Entry 6JR0 (X-ray diffraction, 2.50 A resolution); this record covers chains F and J of the 10 polymer chains in the assembly.

[Chain F]
Protein: Histone H4
Organism: Homo sapiens
UniProtKB: P62805 (H4_HUMAN); residues 0-102 here correspond to UniProt positions 1-103 (UniProt number = residue number + 1)
Amino-acid sequence (106 residues; each row starts with the number of its first residue; numbers below 1 keep their minus sign (Gly-3 is residue -3)):
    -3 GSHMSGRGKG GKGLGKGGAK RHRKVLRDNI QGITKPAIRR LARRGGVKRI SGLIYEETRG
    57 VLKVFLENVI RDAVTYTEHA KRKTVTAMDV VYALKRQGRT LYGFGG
Unresolved in the structure: -3 to 16, 102
Construct notes: expression tag (-3 to -1)
Curated features (UniProtKB/Swiss-Prot):
  - DNA-binding region: Lys16 to Lys20
  - modified residue: Ser1 (N-acetylserine), Arg3 (Asymmetric dimethylarginine), Lys5 (N6-(2-hydroxyisobutyryl)lysine), Lys8 (N6-(2-hydroxyisobutyryl)lysine), Lys12 (N6-(2-hydroxyisobutyryl)lysine), Lys16 (N6-(2-hydroxyisobutyryl)lysine), Lys20 (N6,N6,N6-trimethyllysine), Lys31 (N6-(2-hydroxyisobutyryl)lysine), Lys44 (N6-(2-hydroxyisobutyryl)lysine), Ser47 (Phosphoserine), Tyr51 (Phosphotyrosine), Lys59 (N6-(2-hydroxyisobutyryl)lysine), Lys77 (N6-(2-hydroxyisobutyryl)lysine), Lys79 (N6-(2-hydroxyisobutyryl)lysine), Thr80 (Phosphothreonine), Tyr88 (Phosphotyrosine), Lys91 (N6-(2-hydroxyisobutyryl)lysine)
  - cross-link (Glycyl lysine isopeptide (Lys-Gly)): Lys12 (interchain with G-Cter in SUMO2), Lys20 (interchain with G-Cter in SUMO2), Lys31 (interchain with G-Cter in SUMO2), Lys59 (interchain with G-Cter in SUMO2), Lys79 (interchain with G-Cter in SUMO2), Lys91 (interchain with G-Cter in SUMO2)

[Chain J]
Molecule: 146-nt DNA strand
Organism: Homo sapiens
Sequence (146 nucleotides; row label = number of the first residue in the row):
   147 ATCAATATCC ACCTGCAGAT TCTACCAAAA GTGTATTTGG AAACTGCTCC ATCAAAAGGC
   207 ATGTTCAGCT GAATTCAGCT GAACATGCCT TTTGATGGAG CAGTTTCCAA ATACACTTTT
   267 GGTAGAATCT GCAGGTGGAT ATTGAT
Ion coordination: Mn2+ site 1 near DG185 (its only coordinating residue here); Mn2+ site 2 near DG217 (its only coordinating residue here); Mn2+ site 3 near DG267 (its only coordinating residue here); Mn2+ site 4 near DG280 (its only coordinating residue here)

[Interface between chain F and chain J]
Contacting residue pairs (9):
  His18(F) - DT198(J)  phosphate contact
  His18(F) - DC199(J)  phosphate contact
  Arg19(F) - DT198(J)  salt bridge to the phosphate
  Thr30(F) - DA207(J)  phosphate contact
  Thr30(F) - DT208(J)  phosphate contact
  Pro32(F) - DA207(J)  phosphate contact
  Pro32(F) - DT208(J)  phosphate contact
  Arg36(F) - DA207(J)  salt bridge to the phosphate
  Arg45(F) - DT216(J)  sugar contact
Other interface residues (no listed pair), chain F (9 interface residues in all): Arg17, Lys31, Thr80
Other interface residues (no listed pair), chain J (8 interface residues in all): DC196, DG214, DG217

[Summary]
9 residues of chain F and 8 residues of chain J are in contact, with 2 salt bridges. Polar pairs include
Arg19(F)-DT198(J) and Arg36(F)-DA207(J). From UniProt: a DNA-binding region on chain F.
Chain F is Histone H4 and chain J is a 146-nt DNA strand, both from Homo sapiens; the structure, Crystal
structure of the human nucleosome phased with 12 selenium atoms, was determined by X-ray diffraction,
deposited together with 6JR1.
